Entry 1NNB (X-ray diffraction, 2.80 A resolution); this record covers chain A.

# Chain A
Name: Neuraminidase
Source organism: Influenza A virus
Notes: EC 3.2.1.18
UniProt: P03472 (NRAM_IATRA); residues 84-470 here = UniProt positions 84-470
Sequence (387 residues; numbered 84 to 470; the number before each row is that of its first residue):
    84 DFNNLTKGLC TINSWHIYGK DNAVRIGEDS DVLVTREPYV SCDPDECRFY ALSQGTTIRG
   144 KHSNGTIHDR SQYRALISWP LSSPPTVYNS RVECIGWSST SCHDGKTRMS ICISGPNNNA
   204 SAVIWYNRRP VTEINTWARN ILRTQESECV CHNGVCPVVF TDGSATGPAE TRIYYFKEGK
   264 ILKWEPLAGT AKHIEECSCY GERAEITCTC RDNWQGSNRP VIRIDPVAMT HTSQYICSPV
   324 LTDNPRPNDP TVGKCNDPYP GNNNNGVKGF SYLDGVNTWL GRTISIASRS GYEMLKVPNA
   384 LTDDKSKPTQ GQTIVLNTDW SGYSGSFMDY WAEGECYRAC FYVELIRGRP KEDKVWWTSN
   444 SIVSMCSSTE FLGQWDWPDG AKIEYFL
Cystine bridges: Cys93-Cys419, Cys125-Cys130, Cys177-Cys195, Cys185-Cys232, Cys234-Cys239, Cys280-Cys293, Cys282-Cys291, Cys320-Cys338, Cys423-Cys449
Metal / ion sites: Ca2+: Asp295, Gly299, Asp326, Asn348
Small-molecule neighbours: 2-deoxy-2,3-dehydro-N-acetyl-neuraminic acid (DAN): Arg119, Glu120, Asp152, Arg153, Trp180, Ile224, Arg226, Ala248, Glu278, Glu279, Arg294, Asn296, Gly349, Arg372, Tyr406
Curated features (UniProtKB/Swiss-Prot):
  - active site: Asp152 (Proton donor/acceptor), Tyr406 (Nucleophile)
  - binding site (substrate): Arg119, Arg153, Glu278, Glu279, Arg294, Arg372
  - binding site (Ca(2+)): Asp295, Gly299, Asp326, Asn348
  - glycosylation (N-linked (GlcNAc...) asparagine): Asn87, Asn147, Asn202

# Summary
Bound to chain A: 2-deoxy-2,3-dehydro-N-acetyl-neuraminic acid. Asp295, Gly299, Asp326 and Asn348 form the
Ca2+ site. UniProt lists active-site residues Asp152 and Tyr406, 6 substrate-binding residues and 4
Ca2+-binding residues.
Chain A is Neuraminidase (Influenza A virus); the structure, Three-dimensional structure of influenza A N9
neuraminidase and its complex with the inhibitor 2-deoxy 2,3-dehydro-N-acetyl neuraminic ..., was determined
by X-ray diffraction together with 1NNA from the same study.
